Entry 6R3B (electron microscopy, 4.50 A resolution (low resolution: residue-level contacts below are approximate; hydrogen-bond / salt-bridge calls are withheld)); this record covers chains F and G of the 7 polymer chains in the assembly.

[Chain F (and G)]
Protein: Major capsid protein
From: Bacillus phage SPP1
Notes: chain G of this document is another copy of the same molecule, construct and numbering; everything in this record applies to it too
UniProtKB: Q38582 (CAPSD_BPSPP); residue numbers follow UniProt; this construct covers 2-324
Chain sequence (323 residues; each row starts with the number of its first residue):
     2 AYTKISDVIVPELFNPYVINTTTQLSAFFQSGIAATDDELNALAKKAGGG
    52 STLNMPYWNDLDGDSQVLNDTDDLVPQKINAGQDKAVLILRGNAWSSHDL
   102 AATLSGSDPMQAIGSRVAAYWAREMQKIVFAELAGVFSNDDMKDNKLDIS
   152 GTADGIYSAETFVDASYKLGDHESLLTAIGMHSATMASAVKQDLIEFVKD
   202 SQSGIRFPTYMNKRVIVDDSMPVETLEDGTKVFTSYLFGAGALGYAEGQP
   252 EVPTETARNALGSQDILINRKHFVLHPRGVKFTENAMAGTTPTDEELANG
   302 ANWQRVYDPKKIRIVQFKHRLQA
What the authors report for this chain:
  - mutagenesis - Y18A: decreased binding to SP
  - mutagenesis - D100A: unchanged binding to gp11
  - mutagenesis - E197K: abolished binding to gp12
  - mutagenesis - D194G/F198A, F198A: decreased binding to gp12

[How chain F and chain G interact]
Pairs across the interface (8):
  Arg259(F) with Glu256(G)
  Asn260(F) with Glu256(G)
  Ala261(F) with Glu256(G); Ala258(G)
  Leu262(F) with Ile267(G); Arg271(G)
  Gly263(F) with Arg271(G)
  Ser264(F) with Arg271(G)
Other interface residues (no listed pair), chain G (5 interface residues in all): Glu252

[In short]
The interface between chain F and chain G involves 6 residues on one side and 5 on the other. From the paper:
D194G/F198A and F198A of chain F reduce binding to gp12; Y18A of chain F reduces binding to SP; 5
substitutions were tested in all.
Both chains are Major capsid protein (Bacillus phage SPP1). Entry 6R3B (Bacteriophage SPP1 procapsid-I
protein) was determined by electron microscopy (same publication as 6R3A and 6RTL).
